Entry 5AWV (X-ray diffraction, 1.93 A resolution); this record covers chains B and I of the 12 polymer chains in the assembly.

[Chain B]
Protein: Putative hexose oxidase
Source organism: Nonomuraea sp. ATCC 39727
UniProtKB: Q7WZ62 (Q7WZ62_9ACTN); residue numbers follow UniProt; this construct covers 1-523
Amino-acid sequence (523 residues; row label = number of the first residue in the row):
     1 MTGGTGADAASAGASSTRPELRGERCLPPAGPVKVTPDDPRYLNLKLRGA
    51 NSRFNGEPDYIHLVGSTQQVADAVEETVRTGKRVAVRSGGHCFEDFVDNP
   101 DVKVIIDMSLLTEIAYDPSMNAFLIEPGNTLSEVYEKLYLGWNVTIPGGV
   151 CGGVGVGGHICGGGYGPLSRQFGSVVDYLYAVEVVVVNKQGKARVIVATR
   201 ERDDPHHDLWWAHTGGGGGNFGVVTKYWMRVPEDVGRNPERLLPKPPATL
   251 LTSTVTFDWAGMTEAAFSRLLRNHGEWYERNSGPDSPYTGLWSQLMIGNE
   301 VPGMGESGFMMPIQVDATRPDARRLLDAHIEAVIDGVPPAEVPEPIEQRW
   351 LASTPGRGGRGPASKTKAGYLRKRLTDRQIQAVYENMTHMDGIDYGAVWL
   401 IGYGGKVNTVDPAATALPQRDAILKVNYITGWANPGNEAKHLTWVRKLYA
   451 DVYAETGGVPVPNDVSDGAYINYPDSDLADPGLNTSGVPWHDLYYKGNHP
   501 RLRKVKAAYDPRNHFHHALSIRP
Not modelled in the structure: 1-25
Covalently attached groups: flavin-adenine dinucleotide (FAD) linked to His-91, Cys-151
Residues lining bound ligands:
  - FAD (flavin-adenine dinucleotide): Ala-50, Val-86, Arg-87, Ser-88, Gly-89, Gly-90, Cys-92, Phe-93, Phe-96, Val-97, Met-108, Pro-127, Gly-149, Val-150, Val-154, Gly-155, Gly-157, Gly-158, His-159, Gly-164, Tyr-165, Gly-218, Gly-219, Gly-222, Val-223, Val-224, Tyr-470, Asn-472, Tyr-473, His-517
  - alpha-D-mannopyranose (MAN): Pro-435, Gly-436, Asn-437, Glu-438, Ala-439
  - 2-amino-2-deoxy-beta-D-glucopyranuronic acid / 8-methylnonanoic acid: Phe-93, Val-301, Met-304, Pro-362, Ser-364, Thr-366, Asp-394, Tyr-395, Trp-399, Ile-401, Asn-427, Ile-429, Gly-431, Trp-432, Ala-433, Tyr-473
  - N-acetylglucosamine (NAG; 2-acetamido-2-deoxy-beta-D-glucopyranose), molecule 1: Arg-357, Gly-358, Gly-359, Arg-360, Gly-361, Pro-362
  - N-acetylglucosamine (NAG), molecule 2: Arg-446, Asp-480, Leu-483

[Chain I]
Protein: Teicoplanin
Amino-acid sequence (7 residues; each row starts with the number of its first residue):
     1 GXXGGYX
Modified / non-standard residues: Gly-1, Gly-4, Gly-5 ((2R)-amino(4-hydroxyphenyl)ethanoic acid; GHP); 3MY (3-chloro-D-tyrosine) at position 2, 3FG ((2S)-amino(3,5-dihydroxyphenyl)ethanoic acid) at position 3, 3FG ((2S)-amino(3,5-dihydroxyphenyl)ethanoic acid) at position 7; Tyr-6 ((betaR)-3-chloro-beta-hydroxy-L-tyrosine; OMY)
Covalently attached groups: covalent link Gly-1/3FG_3, Gly-5/3FG_7; covalent link 3MY_2/Gly-4; covalent link Gly-4/Tyr-6; N-acetylglucosamine (NAG) linked to Tyr-6; alpha-D-mannopyranose (MAN) linked to 3FG_7

[Chain B / chain I interface]
Residue-residue contacts (9):
  Arg-202(B) with 3FG_3(I)
  His-207(B) with 3FG_3(I)
  Asp-208(B) with 3MY_2(I)
  Ala-413(B) with Gly-5(I)
  Arg-501(B) with 3MY_2(I); 3FG_3(I), hydrogen bond (side chain-backbone); Gly-4(I)
  Lys-504(B) with 3MY_2(I); Gly-4(I)
Also at the interface, not in a pair above, chain B (7 interface residues in all): Val-505
Also at the interface, not in a pair above, chain I (5 interface residues in all): Tyr-6

[Overview]
The interface between chain B and chain I involves 7 residues on one side and 5 on the other; the contacts
include 1 hydrogen bond. Its one hydrogen-bonded contact is Arg-501(B)/3FG_3(I). Bound to chain B:
2-amino-2-deoxy-beta-D-glucopyranuronic acid / 8-methylnonanoic acid, N-acetylglucosamine and
alpha-D-mannopyranose.
Chain B is Putative hexose oxidase (Nonomuraea sp. ATCC 39727) and chain I is Teicoplanin; the structure,
Crystal structure of glycopeptide hexose oxidase DBV29 complexed with teicoplanin, was determined by X-ray
diffraction (same publication as 2WDW).
